5L5D - chains F and G of the 28 polymer chains in the assembly; structure by X-ray diffraction, 2.80 A resolution.

Chain F:
Protein: Probable proteasome subunit alpha type-7
Source organism: Saccharomyces cerevisiae (strain ATCC 204508 / S288c)
Notes: EC 3.4.25.1
Reference sequence: P21242 (PSA7_YEAST); residues -3 to 284 here correspond to UniProt positions 1-288 (UniProt number = residue number + 4)
Chain sequence (288 residues; each row starts with the number of its first residue; numbers below 1 keep their minus sign (Met-3 is residue -3)):
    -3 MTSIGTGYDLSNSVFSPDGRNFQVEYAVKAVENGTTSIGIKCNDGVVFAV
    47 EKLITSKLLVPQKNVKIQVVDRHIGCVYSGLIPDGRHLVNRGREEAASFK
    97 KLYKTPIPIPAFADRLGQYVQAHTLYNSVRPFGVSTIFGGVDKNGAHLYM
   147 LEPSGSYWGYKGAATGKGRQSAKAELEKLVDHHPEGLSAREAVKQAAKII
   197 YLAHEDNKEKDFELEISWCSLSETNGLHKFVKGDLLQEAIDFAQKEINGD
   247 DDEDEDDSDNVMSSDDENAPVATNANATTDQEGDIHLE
Unresolved in the structure: -3 to 1, 245-284
Curated features (UniProtKB/Swiss-Prot):
  - modified residue: Thr-2 (N-acetylthreonine)

Chain G:
Protein: Proteasome subunit alpha type-1
Source organism: Saccharomyces cerevisiae (strain ATCC 204508 / S288c)
Notes: EC 3.4.25.1
Reference sequence: P21243 (PSA1_YEAST); residues -8 to 243 here correspond to UniProt positions 1-252 (UniProt number = residue number + 9)
Chain sequence (252 residues; numbered -8 to 243; the number before each row is that of its first residue; numbers below 1 keep their minus sign (Met-8 is residue -8)):
    -8 MSGAAAASAAGYDRHITIFSPEGRLYQVEYAFKATNQTNINSLAVRGKDC
    42 TVVISQKKVPDKLLDPTTVSYIFCISRTIGMVVNGPIPDARNAALRAKAE
    92 AAEFRYKYGYDMPCDVLAKRMANLSQIYTQRAYMRPLGVILTFVSVDEEL
   142 GPSIYKTDPAGYYVGYKATATGPKQQEITTNLENHFKKSKIDHINEESWE
   192 KVVEFAITHMIDALGTEFSKNDLEVGVATKDKFFTLSAENIEERLVAIAE
   242 QD
Unresolved in the structure: -8 to 1, 243
Bound ions: Mg2+: Thr8, Tyr119, Arg122, Met125

Chain F / chain G interface:
Residue-residue contacts - 60 pairs, chain F then chain G:
  Thr2(F) with His6(G)
  Gly3(F) with His6(G)
  Tyr4(F) with Arg5(G); His6(G); Tyr21(G)
  Ser9(F) with Arg126(G)
  Val10(F) with His6(G); Gln18(G)
  Phe11(F) with Gln18(G), hydrogen bond (backbone-side chain); Tyr21(G); Ala22(G), hydrophobic; Ala25(G), hydrophobic; Arg126(G); Pro127(G)
  Ser12(F) with Tyr21(G)
  Pro13(F) with Tyr21(G), hydrophobic; Lys24(G), hydrogen bond (backbone-side chain)
  Asp14(F) with Lys24(G)
  Gly15(F) with Tyr21(G); Ala25(G)
  Lys37(F) with Asp56(G), salt bridge
  Gln114(F) with Arg82(G), hydrogen bond (side chain-backbone); Asn83(G); Leu86(G)
  Gln117(F) with Pro79(G); Asp80(G); Asn83(G), hydrogen bond; Arg126(G)
  Thr120(F) with Arg126(G), hydrogen bond (backbone-side chain)
  Leu121(F) with Tyr124(G); Arg126(G)
  Tyr122(F) with Tyr124(G); Met125(G), hydrophobic
  Ser150(F) with Pro79(G)
  Gly151(F) with Pro79(G)
  Ser152(F) with Ile78(G); Pro79(G)
  Tyr153(F) with Arg82(G), hydrogen bond (backbone-side chain)
  Trp154(F) with Leu55(G), hydrophobic; Thr59(G); Val60(G), hydrophobic; Ser61(G); Tyr62(G); Ile78(G), hydrophobic; Arg82(G)
  Gly155(F) with Leu55(G); Asp56(G), hydrogen bond (backbone-backbone); Thr59(G), hydrogen bond (backbone-side chain)
  Tyr156(F) with Leu54(G); Leu55(G); Asp56(G)
  Lys157(F) with Lys53(G); Leu54(G), hydrogen bond (backbone-backbone); Leu55(G)
  Gly158(F) with Leu54(G)
  Leu172(F) with Leu54(G), hydrophobic
  Glu173(F) with Lys53(G); Leu54(G)
  Val176(F) with Leu54(G), hydrophobic
  Asp177(F) with Lys53(G), salt bridge
Other interface residues (no listed pair), chain F (32 interface residues in all): Asp110, Tyr145, Lys169
Other interface residues (no listed pair), chain G (28 interface residues in all): Asp52, Leu128, Gly129

Overview:
32 residues of chain F face 28 of chain G across their interface; the contacts include 9 hydrogen bonds and 2
salt bridges. Polar pairs include Lys37(F)-Asp56(G), Asp177(F)-Lys53(G) and Phe11(F)-Gln18(G). The Mg2+ site
is built by Thr8(G), Tyr119(G), Arg122(G) and Met125(G).
Here chain F is Probable proteasome subunit alpha type-7 and chain G is Proteasome subunit alpha type-1, both
from Saccharomyces cerevisiae (strain ATCC 204508 / S288c). Entry 5L5D (Yeast 20S proteasome with human beta5i
(1-138) and human beta6 (97-111; 118-133) in complex with ONX ...) was determined by X-ray diffraction (same
publication as 5L52, 5L54, 5L55, 5L5A, 5L5B, 5L5E and 30 further entries).
